Entry 6IBC (electron microscopy, 4.39 A resolution (low resolution: residue-level contacts below are approximate; hydrogen-bond / salt-bridge calls are withheld)); this record covers chains D and E of the 7 polymer chains in the assembly.

[Chain D (and E)]
Name: Major head protein
Organism: Thermus virus P23-45
Notes: chain E of this document is another copy of the same molecule, construct and numbering; everything in this record applies to it too
UniProt: A7XXC2 (A7XXC2_9CAUD); residue numbers follow UniProt; this construct covers 1-409
Sequence (409 residues; each row starts with the number of its first residue):
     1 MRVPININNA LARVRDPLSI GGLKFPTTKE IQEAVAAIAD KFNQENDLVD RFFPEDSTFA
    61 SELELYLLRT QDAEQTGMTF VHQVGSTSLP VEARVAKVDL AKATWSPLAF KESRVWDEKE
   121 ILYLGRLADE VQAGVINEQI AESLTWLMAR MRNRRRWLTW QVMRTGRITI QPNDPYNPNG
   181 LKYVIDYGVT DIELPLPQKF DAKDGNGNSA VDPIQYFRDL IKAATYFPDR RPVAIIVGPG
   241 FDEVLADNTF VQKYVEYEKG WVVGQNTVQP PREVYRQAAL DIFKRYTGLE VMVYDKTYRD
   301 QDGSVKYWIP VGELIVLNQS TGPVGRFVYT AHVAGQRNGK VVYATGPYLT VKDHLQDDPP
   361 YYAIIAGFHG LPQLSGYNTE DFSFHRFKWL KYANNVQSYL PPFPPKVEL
Not modelled in the structure: 1-23, 398-409

[Interface between chain D and chain E]
Residue-residue contacts - 79 pairs, chain D then chain E:
  Thr70(D) - Glu142(E)
  Gln71(D) - Glu142(E)
  Ala73(D) - Thr297(E)
  Glu74(D) - Thr297(E)
  Glu74(D) - Tyr298(E)
  Glu74(D) - Arg299(E)
  Gln75(D) - Trp146(E)
  Gln75(D) - Arg299(E)
  Thr76(D) - Arg150(E)
  Thr76(D) - Asn153(E)
  Thr76(D) - Thr297(E)
  Thr76(D) - Arg299(E)
  Gly77(D) - Arg150(E)
  Gly77(D) - Asn153(E)
  Gly77(D) - Tyr298(E)
  Gly77(D) - Arg299(E)
  Met78(D) - Arg150(E)
  Met78(D) - Arg154(E)
  Met78(D) - Tyr176(E)
  Thr79(D) - Glu112(E)
  Thr79(D) - Arg150(E)
  Thr79(D) - Met151(E)
  Thr79(D) - Arg154(E)
  Thr79(D) - Tyr176(E)
  Phe80(D) - Phe110(E)
  Phe80(D) - Lys111(E)
  Phe80(D) - Glu112(E)
  Phe80(D) - Tyr176(E)
  Phe80(D) - Pro178(E)
  Val81(D) - Ala109(E)
  Val81(D) - Phe110(E)
  Val81(D) - Arg154(E)
  Val81(D) - Asn177(E)
  Val81(D) - Asn179(E)
  His82(D) - Ala109(E)
  His82(D) - Phe110(E)
  His82(D) - Lys111(E)
  His82(D) - Asn179(E)
  His82(D) - Leu181(E)
  Gln83(D) - Leu181(E)
  Val84(D) - Ala109(E)
  Val84(D) - His369(E)
  Ser88(D) - Ser113(E)
  Leu89(D) - Ser113(E)
  Leu89(D) - Pro178(E)
  Leu89(D) - Asn179(E)
  Pro90(D) - Ser113(E)
  Pro90(D) - Val115(E)
  Val91(D) - Glu112(E)
  Val91(D) - Ser113(E)
  Val91(D) - Arg114(E)
  Val91(D) - Val115(E)
  Val91(D) - Trp146(E)
  Glu92(D) - Gln301(E)
  Ala93(D) - Arg114(E)
  Ala93(D) - Trp116(E)
  Arg218(D) - Glu273(E)
  Lys222(D) - Gln397(E)
  Ala223(D) - Gln397(E)
  Thr225(D) - Tyr307(E)
  Thr225(D) - Gln397(E)
  Tyr226(D) - Val305(E)
  Tyr226(D) - Val311(E)
  Tyr226(D) - Val396(E)
  Tyr226(D) - Gln397(E)
  Pro228(D) - Val305(E)
  Lys253(D) - Gln269(E)
  Lys253(D) - Pro270(E)
  Lys253(D) - Pro271(E)
  Tyr254(D) - Pro271(E)
  Tyr257(D) - Trp261(E)
  Tyr257(D) - Thr267(E)
  Tyr257(D) - Val268(E)
  Tyr257(D) - Gln269(E)
  Val262(D) - Asn266(E)
  Gln265(D) - Gln265(E)
  Tyr286(D) - Glu273(E)
  Tyr286(D) - Val274(E)
  Glu380(D) - Arg299(E)
Also at the interface, not in a pair above, chain D (36 interface residues in all): Ile214, Asn266, Arg285
Also at the interface, not in a pair above, chain E (45 interface residues in all): Leu108, Ala149, Tyr183, Arg276, Gln277, Lys306

[Summary]
36 residues of chain D face 45 of chain E across their interface.
Both chains are Major head protein (Thermus virus P23-45). Entry 6IBC (Thermophage P23-45 procapsid) was
determined by electron microscopy, deposited together with 6I9E and 6IBG.
